PDB entry 9ICU | X-ray diffraction, 2.90 A resolution | chains T and A of the 3 polymer chains in the assembly

Chain T:
Molecule: 7-nt DNA strand
Sequence (7 nucleotides; numbered 2 to 8; the number before each row is that of its first residue):
     2 CATCTGT

Chain A:
Molecule: Protein (DNA polymerase beta (e.c.2.7.7.7))
From: Homo sapiens
UniProt: P06746 (DPOB_HUMAN); residues 2-335 here correspond to UniProt positions 1-334 (UniProt number = residue number - 1)
Chain sequence (335 residues; numbered 1 to 335; the number before each row is that of its first residue):
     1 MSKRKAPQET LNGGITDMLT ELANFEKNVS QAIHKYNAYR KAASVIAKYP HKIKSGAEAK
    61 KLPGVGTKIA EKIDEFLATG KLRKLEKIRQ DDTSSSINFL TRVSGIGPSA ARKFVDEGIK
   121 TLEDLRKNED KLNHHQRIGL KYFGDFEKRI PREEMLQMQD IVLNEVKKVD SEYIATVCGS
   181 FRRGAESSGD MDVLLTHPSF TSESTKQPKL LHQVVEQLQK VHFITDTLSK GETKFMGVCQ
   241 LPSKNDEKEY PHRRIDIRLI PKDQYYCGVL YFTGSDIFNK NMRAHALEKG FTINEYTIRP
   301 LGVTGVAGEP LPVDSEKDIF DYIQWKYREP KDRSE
Not modelled in the structure: 1-8
Curated features (UniProtKB/Swiss-Prot):
  - binding site (K(+)): Lys61
  - binding site (Na(+)): Lys61

Chain T / chain A interface:
Pairs across the interface - 9 pairs, chain T then chain A:
  DA3(T) - Thr233(A)  phosphate contact
  DA3(T) - Lys234(A)  sugar contact
  DT4(T) - Ser229(A)  phosphate contact
  DT4(T) - Gly231(A)  phosphate contact
  DT4(T) - Glu232(A)  hydrogen bond to the phosphate
  DT4(T) - Thr233(A)  hydrogen bond to the phosphate
  DT4(T) - Lys234(A)  hydrogen bond to the phosphate
  DC5(T) - Ser229(A)  sugar contact
  DC5(T) - Lys230(A)  hydrogen bond to the phosphate
Other interface residues (no listed pair), chain T (5 interface residues in all): DC2, DT6
Other interface residues (no listed pair), chain A (8 interface residues in all): Asn133, Tyr296

Overview:
The interface between chain T and chain A involves 5 residues on one side and 8 on the other, with 4 hydrogen
bonds. Among the polar pairs are DT4(T)-Glu232(A), DT4(T)-Thr233(A) and DT4(T)-Lys234(A). UniProt lists
K+-binding residue Lys61(A) and Na+-binding residue Lys61(A) on chain A.
Chain T is a 7-nt DNA strand and chain A is Protein (DNA polymerase beta (e.c.2.7.7.7)) (Homo sapiens); the
structure, DNA polymerase beta (pol B) (e.c.2.7.7.7) complexed with six base pairs of DNA; soaked in the ...,
was determined by X-ray diffraction (same publication as 1ZQT, 7ICE, 7ICF, 7ICG, 7ICH, 7ICI and 39 further
entries).
